Entry 7NPV (electron microscopy, 6.66 A resolution (low resolution: residue-level contacts below are approximate; hydrogen-bond / salt-bridge calls are withheld)); this record covers chains B5 and C2 of the 24 polymer chains in the assembly.

[Chain B5]
Molecule: ESX-5 secretion system ATPase EccB5
From: Mycobacterium tuberculosis (strain ATCC 25618 / H37Rv)
Notes: EC 3.6.-.-
UniProt: P9WNQ9 (ECCB5_MYCTU); residues 1-506 here = UniProt positions 1-506
Chain sequence (506 residues; each row starts with the number of its first residue):
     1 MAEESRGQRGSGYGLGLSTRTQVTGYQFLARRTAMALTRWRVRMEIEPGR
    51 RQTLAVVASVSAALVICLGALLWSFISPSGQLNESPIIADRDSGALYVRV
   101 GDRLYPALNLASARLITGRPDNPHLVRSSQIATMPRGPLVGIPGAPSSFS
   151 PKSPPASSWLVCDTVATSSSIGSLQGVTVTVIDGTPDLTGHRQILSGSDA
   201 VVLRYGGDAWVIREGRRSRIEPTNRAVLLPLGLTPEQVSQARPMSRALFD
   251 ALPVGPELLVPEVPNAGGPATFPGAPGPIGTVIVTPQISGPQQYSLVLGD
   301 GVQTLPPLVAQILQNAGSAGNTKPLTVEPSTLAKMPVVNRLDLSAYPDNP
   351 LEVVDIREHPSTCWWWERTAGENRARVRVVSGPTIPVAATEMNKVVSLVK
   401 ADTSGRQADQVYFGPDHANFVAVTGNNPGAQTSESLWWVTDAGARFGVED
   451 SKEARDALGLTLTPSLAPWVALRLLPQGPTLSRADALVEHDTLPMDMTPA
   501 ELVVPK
Not modelled in the structure: 1-9, 84-506

[Chain C2]
Molecule: ESX-5 secretion system protein EccC5
From: Mycobacterium tuberculosis (strain ATCC 25618 / H37Rv)
UniProt: P9WNA5 (ECCC5_MYCTU); residue numbers follow UniProt; this construct covers 1-1391
Chain sequence (1391 residues; row label = number of the first residue in the row):
     1 MKRGFARPTPEKPPVIKPENIVLSTPLSIPPPEGKPWWLIVVGVVVVGLL
    51 GGMVAMVFASGSHVFGGIGSIFPLFMMVGIMMMMFRGMGGGQQQMSRPKL
   101 DAMRAQFMLMLDMLRETAQESADSMDANYRWFHPAPNTLAAAVGSPRMWE
   151 RKPDGKDLNFGVVRVGVGMTRPEVTWGEPQNMPTDIELEPVTGKALQEFG
   201 RYQSVVYNLPKMVSLLVEPWYALVGEREQVLGLMRAIICQLAFSHGPDHV
   251 QMIVVSSDLDQWDWVKWLPHFGDSRRHDAAGNARMVYTSVREFAAEQAEL
   301 FAGRGSFTPRHASSSAQTPTPHTVIIADVDDPQWEYVISAEGVDGVTFFD
   351 LTGSSMWTDIPERKLQFDKTGVIEALPRDRDTWMVIDDKAWFFALTDQVS
   401 IAEAEEFAQKLAQWRLAEAYEEIGQRVAHIGARDILSYYGIDDPGNIDFD
   451 SLWASRTDTMGRSRLRAPFGNRSDNGELLFLDMKSLDEGGDGPHGVMSGT
   501 TGSGKSTLVRTVIESLMLSHPPEELQFVLADLKGGSAVKPFAGVPHVSRI
   551 ITDLEEDQALMERFLDALWGEIARRKAICDSAGVDDAKEYNSVRARMRAR
   601 GQDMAPLPMLVVVIDEFYEWFRIMPTAVDVLDSIGRQGRAYWIHLMMASQ
   651 TIESRAEKLMENMGYRLVLKARTAGAAQAAGVPNAVNLPAQAGLGYFRKS
   701 LEDIIRFQAEFLWRDYFQPGVSIDGEEAPALVHSIDYIRPQLFTNSFTPL
   751 EVSVGGPDIEPVVAQPNGEVLESDDIEGGEDEDEEGVRTPKVGTVIIDQL
   801 RKIKFEPYRLWQPPLTQPVAIDDLVNRFLGRPWHKEYGSACNLVFPIGII
   851 DRPYKHDQPPWTVDTSGPGANVLILGAGGSGKTTALQTLICSAALTHTPQ
   901 QVQFYCLAYSSTALTTVSRIPHVGEVAGPTDPYGVRRTVAELLALVRERK
   951 RSFLECGIASMEMFRRRKFGGEAGPVPDDGFGDVYLVIDNYRALAEENEV
  1001 LIEQVNVIINQGPSFGVHVVVTADRESELRPPVRSGFGSRIELRLAAVED
  1051 AKLVRSRFAKDVPVKPGRGMVAVNYVRLDSDPQAGLHTLVARPALGSTPD
  1101 NVFECDSVVAAVSRLTSAQAPPVRRLPARFGVEQVRELASRDTRQGVGAG
  1151 GIAWAISELDLAPVYLNFAENSHLMVTGRRECGRTTTLATIMSEIGRLYA
  1201 PGASSAPPPAPGRPSAQVWLVDPRRQLLTALGSDYVERFAYNLDGVVAMM
  1251 GELAAALAGREPPPGLSAEELLSRSWWSGPEIFLIVDDIQQLPPGFDSPL
  1301 HKAVPFVNRAADVGLHVIVTRTFGGWSSAGSDPMLRALHQANAPLLVMDA
  1351 DPDEGFIRGKMKGGPLPRGRGLLMAEDTGVFVQVAATEVRR
Not modelled in the structure: 275-284, 417-1391
Curated features (UniProtKB/Swiss-Prot):
  - binding site (ATP): Gly499 to Ser506, Gly876 to Thr883, Gly1178 to Thr1185

[How chain B5 and chain C2 interact]
Contacting residue pairs (10):
  Thr21(B5) with Ile29(C2); Arg104(C2)
  Thr24(B5) with Arg104(C2)
  Gly25(B5) with Arg104(C2); Val191(C2)
  Arg31(B5) with Asp101(C2)
  Arg32(B5) with Met108(C2)
  Leu68(B5) with Phe72(C2)
  Leu71(B5) with Ile68(C2); Ile71(C2)
Also at the interface, not in a pair above, chain B5 (14 interface residues in all): Gln22, Phe28, Leu29, Arg43, Met44, Leu72, Phe75
Also at the interface, not in a pair above, chain C2 (13 interface residues in all): Val64, Gly69, Ala105, Leu109, Pro190

[In short]
Chain B5 and chain C2 form an interface of 14 and 13 residues respectively. UniProt lists 24 ATP-binding
residues on chain C2.
Chain B5 is ESX-5 secretion system ATPase EccB5 and chain C2 is ESX-5 secretion system protein EccC5, both
from Mycobacterium tuberculosis (strain ATCC 25618 / H37Rv); the structure, MycP5-free ESX-5 inner membrane
complex, State II, was determined by electron microscopy together with 7NP7, 7NPR, 7NPU, 7NPS and 7NPT from
the same study.
